8I84 - chains B and A of the 3 polymer chains in the assembly; structure by X-ray diffraction, 2.20 A resolution.

# Chain B (and A)
Molecule: Viomycin kinase
Organism: Streptosporangium roseum
Notes: chain A of this document is another copy of the same molecule, construct and numbering; everything in this record applies to it too
UniProtKB: D2B3F1 (D2B3F1_STRRD); numbering as in UniProt (aligned over 1-286)
Chain sequence (286 residues; row label = number of the first residue in the row):
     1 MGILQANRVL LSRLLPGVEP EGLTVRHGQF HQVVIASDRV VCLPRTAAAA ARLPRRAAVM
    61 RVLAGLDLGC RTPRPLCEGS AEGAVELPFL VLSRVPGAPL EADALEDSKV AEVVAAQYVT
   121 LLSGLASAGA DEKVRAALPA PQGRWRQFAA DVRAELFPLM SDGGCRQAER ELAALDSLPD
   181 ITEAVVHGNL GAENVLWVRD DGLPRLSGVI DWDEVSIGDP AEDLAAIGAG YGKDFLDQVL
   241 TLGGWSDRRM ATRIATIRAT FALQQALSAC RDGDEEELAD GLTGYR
Unresolved in the structure: 1 (chain A: 80-87)
Construct notes: engineered mutation Asn189 (Asp in D2B3F1)
From the paper describing this entry:
  - binding site for Kbe-dpp-ual-myn-dpp-ala: Glu193, Glu214, Phe261, Gln264, Gln265, Glu277
  - mutagenesis - D189N: abolished catalytic activity

# How chain B and chain A interact
Residue-residue contacts (53):
  Pro16(B) - Gly202(A)
  Pro16(B) - Leu203(A)  hydrogen bond (backbone-backbone)
  Gly17(B) - Gly202(A)
  Val18(B) - Asp201(A)
  Val18(B) - Arg205(A)
  Ser37(B) - Asp201(A)  hydrogen bond
  Ser37(B) - Arg205(A)
  Asp38(B) - Arg71(A)  hydrogen bond (backbone-side chain)
  Asp38(B) - Val198(A)
  Asp38(B) - Arg205(A)  salt bridge
  Arg39(B) - Arg205(A)
  Arg39(B) - Leu206(A)  hydrogen bond (side chain-backbone)
  Arg61(B) - Gly65(A)
  Leu63(B) - Arg74(A)  hydrogen bond (backbone-side chain)
  Ala64(B) - Ala64(A)
  Ala64(B) - Arg74(A)  hydrogen bond (backbone-side chain)
  Gly65(B) - Arg61(A)
  Leu66(B) - Arg74(A)  hydrogen bond (backbone-side chain)
  Gly69(B) - Leu76(A)
  Cys70(B) - Arg74(A)
  Cys70(B) - Leu76(A)  hydrophobic
  Arg71(B) - Asp38(A)  salt bridge
  Arg71(B) - Arg74(A)
  Arg71(B) - Ser93(A)
  Arg71(B) - Arg94(A)
  Thr72(B) - Arg74(A)  hydrogen bond
  Arg74(B) - Leu63(A)  hydrogen bond (side chain-backbone)
  Arg74(B) - Ala64(A)  hydrogen bond (side chain-backbone)
  Arg74(B) - Leu66(A)  hydrogen bond (side chain-backbone)
  Arg74(B) - Cys70(A)
  Arg74(B) - Thr72(A)  hydrogen bond
  Pro75(B) - Asp67(A)
  Leu76(B) - Gly69(A)
  Leu76(B) - Cys70(A)
  Cys77(B) - Asp67(A)
  Glu78(B) - Asp67(A)
  Glu78(B) - Thr120(A)
  Glu78(B) - Ser123(A)
  Gly79(B) - Asp67(A)  hydrogen bond (backbone-side chain)
  Glu82(B) - Asp67(A)
  Arg94(B) - Arg71(A)  hydrogen bond (backbone-side chain)
  Val198(B) - Asp38(A)
  Asp201(B) - Val18(A)
  Asp201(B) - Ser37(A)  hydrogen bond
  Gly202(B) - Pro16(A)
  Gly202(B) - Gly17(A)
  Leu203(B) - Pro16(A)  hydrogen bond (backbone-backbone)
  Arg205(B) - Leu15(A)
  Arg205(B) - Val18(A)
  Arg205(B) - Ser37(A)
  Arg205(B) - Asp38(A)  salt bridge
  Arg205(B) - Arg39(A)
  Leu206(B) - Arg39(A)  hydrogen bond (backbone-side chain)
Interface residues without a listed pair, chain B (35 interface residues in all): Leu14, Leu15, Leu68, Ser93, Val113, Asp200
Interface residues without a listed pair, chain A (31 interface residues in all): Leu14, Val113

# Overview
The interface between chain B and chain A involves 35 residues on one side and 31 on the other, with 17
hydrogen bonds and 3 salt bridges. Polar contacts include Asp38(B)-Arg205(A), Arg71(B)-Asp38(A) and
Ser37(B)-Asp201(A). The paper reports a binding site for Kbe-dpp-ual-myn-dpp-ala at Glu193(B), Glu214(B) and
Phe261(B) among others; D189N of chain B abolishes catalytic activity.
Chain B and chain A are both Viomycin kinase (Streptosporangium roseum); the structure, Crystal structure of
Cph001-D189N in complex with CMN IIB, was determined by X-ray diffraction together with 8I82, 8I89, 8I8G and
8I8H from the same study.
